2HT9 - chains A and B of the 3 polymer chains in the assembly; structure by X-ray diffraction, 1.90 A resolution.

Chain A (and B):
Name: Glutaredoxin-2
Organism: Homo sapiens
Notes: chain B of this document is another copy of the same molecule, construct and numbering; everything in this record applies to it too
Reference sequence: Q9NS18 (GLRX2_HUMAN); residues 1-124 here correspond to UniProt positions 41-164 (UniProt number = residue number + 40)
Chain sequence (146 residues; each row starts with the number of its first residue; numbers below 1 keep their minus sign (Met-21 is residue -21)):
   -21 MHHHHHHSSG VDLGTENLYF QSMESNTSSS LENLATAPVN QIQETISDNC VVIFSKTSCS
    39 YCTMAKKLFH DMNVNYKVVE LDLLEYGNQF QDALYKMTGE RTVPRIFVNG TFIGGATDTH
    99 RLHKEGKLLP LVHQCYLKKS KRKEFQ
Unresolved in the structure: -21 to 11, 116-124 (chain B: -21 to 13)
Construct notes: initiating methionine (-21); expression tag (-20 to -15); cloning artifact (-14 to 0)
Curated features (UniProtKB/Swiss-Prot):
  - binding site ([2Fe-2S] cluster): Cys28, Cys113
  - binding site (glutathione): Lys34, Gln69, Val81
  - modified residue: Cys37 (S-glutathionyl cysteine)
Disulfide bonds: Cys28-Cys113
Bound ions: 2Fe-2S cluster Fe: Cys37 (together with glutathione) (shared with Cys37(B) of chain B)
Small-molecule neighbours:
  - 2Fe-2S cluster (FES): Ser36, Cys37, Ser38, Tyr39
  - glutathione (GSH), molecule 1: Ser36, Cys37, Ser38
  - glutathione (GSH), molecule 2: Cys37, Tyr39, Arg79, Thr80, Val81, Pro82, Gly93, Ala94, Thr95

Interface between chain A and chain B:
Contacting residue pairs - 5 pairs, chain A then chain B:
  Ser38(A) with Tyr39(B)
  Tyr39(A) with Ser38(B); Tyr39(B), hydrophobic; Met42(B)
  Met42(A) with Tyr39(B), hydrogen bond

In short:
The chain A/chain B interface involves 3 residues from each chain, with 1 hydrogen bond. Its one
hydrogen-bonded contact is Met42(A)-Tyr39(B). Bound to chain A: glutathione and 2Fe-2S cluster. UniProt lists
[2Fe-2S] cluster-binding residues Cys28(A) and Cys113(A) and 3 glutathione-binding residues on chain A.
Chain A and chain B are both Glutaredoxin-2 (Homo sapiens); the structure, The structure of dimeric human
glutaredoxin 2, was determined by X-ray diffraction.
